PDB entry 1Q36 | X-ray diffraction, 1.60 A resolution | chain A

# Chain A
Molecule: 3-phosphoshikimate 1-carboxyvinyltransferase
Source organism: Escherichia coli
Notes: EC 2.5.1.19
Reference sequence: P0A6D3 (AROA_ECOLI); numbering as in UniProt (aligned over 1-427)
Chain sequence (427 residues; numbered 1 to 427; the number before each row is that of its first residue):
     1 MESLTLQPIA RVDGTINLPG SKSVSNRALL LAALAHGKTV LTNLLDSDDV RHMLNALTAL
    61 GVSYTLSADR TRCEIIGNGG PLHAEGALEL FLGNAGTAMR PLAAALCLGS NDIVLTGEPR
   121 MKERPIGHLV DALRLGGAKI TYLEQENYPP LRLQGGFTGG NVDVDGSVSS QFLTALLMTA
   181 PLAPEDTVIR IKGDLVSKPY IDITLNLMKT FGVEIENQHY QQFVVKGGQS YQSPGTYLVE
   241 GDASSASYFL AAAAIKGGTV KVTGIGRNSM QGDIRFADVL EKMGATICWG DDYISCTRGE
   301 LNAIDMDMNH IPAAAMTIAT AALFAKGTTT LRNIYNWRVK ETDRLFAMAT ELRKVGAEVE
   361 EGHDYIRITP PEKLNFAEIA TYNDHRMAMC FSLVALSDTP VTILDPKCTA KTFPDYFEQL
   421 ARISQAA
Construct notes: engineered mutation Ala313 (Asp in P0A6D3)
Small-molecule neighbours: SKP (5-(1-carboxy-1-phosphonooxy-ethoxyl)-4-hydroxy-3-phosphonooxy-cyclohex-1-enecarboxylic acid): Lys22, Ser23, Arg27, Asp49, Asn94, Ala95, Gly96, Thr97, Arg100, Arg124, Val168, Ser169, Ser170, Gln171, Ser197, Tyr200, Pro312, Ala313, Asn336, Lys340, Glu341, Arg344, His385, Arg386, Lys411, Thr412
Swiss-Prot annotation at these positions:
  - binding site (3-phosphoshikimate): Lys22, Ser23, Arg27, Ser169, Ser170, Gln171, Ser197, Asn336, Lys340
  - binding site (phosphoenolpyruvate): Lys22, Gly96, Arg124, Gln171, Arg344, Arg386, Lys411
  - site (Modified by bromopyruvate): Cys408, Lys411
  - mutagenesis: Gly96 (G96A: Insensitive to glyphosate with unaltered affinity for its first substrate S3P, but displays a 30-fold lower affinity for its second substrate PEP), Thr97 (T97I: This mutant is sensitive to glyphosate and causes a substantial decrease in the affinity for PEP. Is insensitive to glyphosate but maintains high affinity for PEP; when associated with S-101), Pro101 (P101A: Displays a slight decrease of the affinity binding for both S3P and PEP. Decreases the binding affinity of glyphosate, reducing the potency of this inhibitor ...)

# In short
Ligands of chain A: compound SKP. From UniProt: 9 residues binding 3-phosphoshikimate, 7
phosphoenolpyruvate-binding residues and 3 mutagenesis sites.
Chain A is 3-phosphoshikimate 1-carboxyvinyltransferase (Escherichia coli); the structure, EPSP synthase
(Asp313Ala) liganded with tetrahedral reaction intermediate, was determined by X-ray diffraction (same
publication as 1Q3G).
